PDB entry 4QV4 | X-ray diffraction, 2.70 A resolution | chains H and I of the 28 polymer chains in the assembly

# Chain H
Name: Proteasome subunit beta type-2
Organism: Saccharomyces cerevisiae
Notes: EC 3.4.25.1
Reference sequence: P25043 (PSB2_YEAST); residues 1-232 here correspond to UniProt positions 30-261 (UniProt number = residue number + 29)
Chain sequence (232 residues; each row starts with the number of its first residue):
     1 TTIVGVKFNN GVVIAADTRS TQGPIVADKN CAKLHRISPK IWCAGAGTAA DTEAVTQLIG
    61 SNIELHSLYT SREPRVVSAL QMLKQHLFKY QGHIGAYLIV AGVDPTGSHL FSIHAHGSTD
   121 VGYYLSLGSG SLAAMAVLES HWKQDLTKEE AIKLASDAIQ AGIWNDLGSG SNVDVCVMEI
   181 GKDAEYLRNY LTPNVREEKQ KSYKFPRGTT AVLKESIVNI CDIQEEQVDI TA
Disordered / not traced: 227-232
Metal / ion sites: Mg2+: Gln91 (shared with 1 residue of chain N)

# Chain I
Name: Proteasome subunit beta type-3
Organism: Saccharomyces cerevisiae
Notes: EC 3.4.25.1
Reference sequence: P25451 (PSB3_YEAST); residues 0-204 here correspond to UniProt positions 1-205 (UniProt number = residue number + 1)
Chain sequence (205 residues; each row starts with the number of its first residue; numbering starts at 0):
     0 MSDPSSINGG IVVAMTGKDC VAIACDLRLG SQSLGVSNKF EKIFHYGHVF LGITGLATDV
    60 TTLNEMFRYK TNLYKLKEER AIEPETFTQL VSSSLYERRF GPYFVGPVVA GINSKSGKPF
   120 IAGFDLIGCI DEAKDFIVSG TASDQLFGMC ESLYEPNLEP EDLFETISQA LLNAADRDAL
   180 SGWGAVVYII KKDEVVKRYL KMRQD
Disordered / not traced: 0
Metal / ion sites: Mg2+ site 1: Asp177, Ser180; Mg2+ site 2: Asp204 (shared with 3 residues of chain Y)

# How chain H and chain I interact
Pairs across the interface (62; chain H residue first):
  Gln22(H) - Phe146(I)
  Ile25(H) - Asp143(I)
  Ile25(H) - Phe146(I)  hydrophobic
  Val26(H) - Phe146(I)
  Ala27(H) - Asp130(I)
  Asp28(H) - Asp130(I)
  Lys29(H) - Glu150(I)  salt bridge
  Ala49(H) - Cys128(I)  hydrophobic
  Ala50(H) - Tyr95(I)
  Ala50(H) - Ile126(I)  hydrophobic
  Ala50(H) - Cys128(I)  hydrophobic
  Asp51(H) - Tyr95(I)  hydrogen bond
  Asp51(H) - Arg98(I)  salt bridge
  Ala54(H) - Tyr95(I)
  Tyr90(H) - Phe99(I)  hydrophobic
  His93(H) - Arg98(I)
  His93(H) - Phe99(I)
  Arg196(H) - Glu150(I)  salt bridge
  Lys199(H) - Glu150(I)
  Lys199(H) - Ser151(I)
  Lys199(H) - Tyr153(I)
  Ser202(H) - Glu154(I)  hydrogen bond
  Tyr203(H) - Ser151(I)
  Tyr203(H) - Leu152(I)  hydrophobic
  Lys204(H) - Glu154(I)
  Lys204(H) - Asp161(I)  salt bridge
  Phe205(H) - Leu152(I)  hydrophobic
  Phe205(H) - Glu164(I)
  Phe205(H) - Gln168(I)
  Arg207(H) - Glu160(I)  salt bridge
  Arg207(H) - Asp161(I)  salt bridge
  Gly208(H) - Glu164(I)  hydrogen bond (backbone-side chain)
  Thr209(H) - Glu164(I)  hydrogen bond (backbone-side chain)
  Thr210(H) - Glu164(I)  hydrogen bond
  Thr210(H) - Ser167(I)
  Thr210(H) - Gln168(I)  hydrogen bond
  Thr210(H) - Leu199(I)
  Ala211(H) - Leu199(I)
  Ala211(H) - Lys200(I)  hydrogen bond (backbone-backbone)
  Val212(H) - Phe163(I)  hydrophobic
  Val212(H) - Tyr198(I)
  Leu213(H) - Tyr198(I)  hydrogen bond (backbone-backbone)
  Leu213(H) - Leu199(I)
  Leu213(H) - Lys200(I)
  Lys214(H) - Lys196(I)
  Lys214(H) - Arg197(I)
  Lys214(H) - Tyr198(I)  hydrogen bond (backbone-backbone)
  Glu215(H) - Lys196(I)
  Glu215(H) - Arg197(I)  salt bridge
  Ser216(H) - Val194(I)
  Ser216(H) - Val195(I)
  Ser216(H) - Lys196(I)  hydrogen bond (backbone-backbone)
  Ile217(H) - Val194(I)
  Val218(H) - His44(I)
  Val218(H) - Tyr187(I)  hydrophobic
  Val218(H) - Val194(I)  hydrogen bond (backbone-backbone)
  Val218(H) - Lys196(I)
  Asn219(H) - His44(I)
  Ile220(H) - Gly46(I)
  Ile220(H) - Phe49(I)  hydrophobic
  Ile220(H) - Val194(I)  hydrophobic
  Asp222(H) - Lys74(I)  salt bridge
Other interface residues (no listed pair), chain H (36 interface residues in all): Thr48, Ile94, Pro206
Other interface residues (no listed pair), chain I (36 interface residues in all): His47, Leu157, Glu158, Thr165, Leu171

# Overview
The chain H/chain I interface involves 36 residues from each chain; the contacts include 11 hydrogen bonds and
8 salt bridges. Polar contacts include Lys29(H)-Glu150(I), Asp51(H)-Arg98(I) and Arg196(H)-Glu150(I).
Asp177(I) and Ser180(I) form the Mg2+ site 1.
Here chain H is Proteasome subunit beta type-2 and chain I is Proteasome subunit beta type-3, both from
Saccharomyces cerevisiae. Entry 4QV4 (yCP beta5-M45T mutant) was determined by X-ray diffraction (same
publication as 4QUX, 4QUY, 4QV0, 4QV1, 4QV3, 4QV5 and 42 further entries).
